PDB entry 7F5N | X-ray diffraction, 1.93 A resolution | chain A

# Chain A
Molecule: Tyrosine-protein phosphatase non-receptor type 2
Source organism: Homo sapiens
Notes: EC 3.1.3.48
UniProt: P17706 (PTN2_HUMAN); numbering as in UniProt (aligned over 1-314)
Amino-acid sequence (317 residues; each row starts with the number of its first residue; numbers below 1 keep their minus sign (Ser-2 is residue -2)):
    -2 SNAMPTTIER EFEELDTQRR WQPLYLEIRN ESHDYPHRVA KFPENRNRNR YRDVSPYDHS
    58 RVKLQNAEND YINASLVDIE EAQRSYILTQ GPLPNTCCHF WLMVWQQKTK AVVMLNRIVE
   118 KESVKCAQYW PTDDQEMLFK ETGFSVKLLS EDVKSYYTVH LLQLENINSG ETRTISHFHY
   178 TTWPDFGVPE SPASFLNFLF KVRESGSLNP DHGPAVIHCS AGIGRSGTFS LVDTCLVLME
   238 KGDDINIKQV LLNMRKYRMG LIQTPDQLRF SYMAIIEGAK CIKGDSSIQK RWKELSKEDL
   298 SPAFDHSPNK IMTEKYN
Disordered / not traced: 279-282, 298-314
Differences from the reference sequence: expression tag (-2 to 0)
Curated features (UniProtKB/Swiss-Prot):
  - active site: Cys216 (Phosphocysteine intermediate)
  - binding site (substrate): Asp182, Cys216 to Arg222, Gln260
  - modified residue: Tyr22 (Phosphotyrosine), Ser52 (Phosphoserine), Tyr68 (Phosphotyrosine), Cys216 (S-nitrosocysteine), Ser293 (Phosphoserine), Ser298 (Phosphoserine), Ser304 (Phosphoserine)
  - mutagenesis: Asp182 (D182A: Substrate-trapping mutant; catalytically inactive it forms a stable complex with physiological substrates including INSR and EGFR ...), Arg222 (R222M: Impairs phosphatase activity), Ser304 (S304A: Alters phosphorylation by cyclin-dependent kinases of isoform 2 but has no effect on its phosphatase activity)

# Summary
Curated annotation (UniProt) lists active-site residue Cys216, 9 substrate-binding residues and 3 mutagenesis
sites.
Chain A is Tyrosine-protein phosphatase non-receptor type 2 (Homo sapiens); the structure, Crystal structure
of TCPTP catalytic domain, was determined by X-ray diffraction (same publication as 7F5O).
